7DZ3 - chains A and C of the 4 polymer chains in the assembly; structure by X-ray diffraction, 1.88 A resolution.

Chain A (and C):
Protein: D-tagatose 3-epimerase
Source organism: Sinorhizobium fredii CCBAU 83666
Notes: EC 5.1.3.-; chain C of this document is another copy of the same molecule, construct and numbering; everything in this record applies to it too
UniProt: A0A249Q1V1 (A0A249Q1V1_RHIFR); numbering as in UniProt (aligned over 1-284)
Chain sequence (286 residues; each row starts with the number of its first residue):
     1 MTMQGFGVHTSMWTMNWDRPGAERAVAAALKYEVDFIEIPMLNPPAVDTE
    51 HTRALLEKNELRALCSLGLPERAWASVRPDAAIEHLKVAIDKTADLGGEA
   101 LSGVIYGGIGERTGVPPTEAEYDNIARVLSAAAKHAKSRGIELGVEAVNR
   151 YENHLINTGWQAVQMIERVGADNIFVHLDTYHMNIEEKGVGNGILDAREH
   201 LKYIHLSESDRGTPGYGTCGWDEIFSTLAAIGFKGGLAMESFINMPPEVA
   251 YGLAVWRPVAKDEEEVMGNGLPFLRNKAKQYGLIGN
Not modelled in the structure: 1, 285-286 (chain C: 1)
Differences from the reference sequence: expression tag (285-286)
Bound ions: Mg2+: Glu146, Asp179, Glu240

Interface between chain A and chain C:
Contacting residue pairs (14):
  Gly215(A) with Lys277(C), hydrogen bond (backbone-side chain)
  Tyr216(A) with Phe273(C); Asn276(C), hydrogen bond; Lys277(C); Gln280(C)
  Gly217(A) with Asp222(C); Gln280(C)
  Asp222(A) with Gly217(C)
  Asn269(A) with Asn276(C), hydrogen bond
  Asn276(A) with Tyr216(C), hydrogen bond; Asn269(C), hydrogen bond
  Lys277(A) with Gly215(C), hydrogen bond (side chain-backbone); Tyr216(C)
  Gln280(A) with Tyr216(C), hydrogen bond (side chain-backbone)
Interface residues without a listed pair, chain A (11 interface residues in all): Lys261, Glu265, Phe273
Interface residues without a listed pair, chain C (10 interface residues in all): Lys279

Overview:
The interface between chain A and chain C involves 11 residues on one side and 10 on the other, with 7
hydrogen bonds. Polar contacts include Gly215(A)-Lys277(C), Tyr216(A)-Asn276(C) and Asn269(A)-Asn276(C). The
Mg2+ site is built by Glu146(A), Asp179(A) and Glu240(A).
Chain A and chain C are both D-tagatose 3-epimerase (Sinorhizobium fredii CCBAU 83666); the structure, Crystal
structures of D-allulose 3-epimerase with D-fructose from Sinorhizobium fredii, was determined by X-ray
diffraction together with 7DZ2, 7DZ4, 7DZ5 and 7DZ6 from the same study.
